7XPL - chains A and H of the 8 polymer chains in the assembly; structure by X-ray diffraction, 2.21 A resolution.

# Chain A
Name: C/D box methylation guide ribonucleoprotein complex aNOP56 subunit
Source organism: Saccharolobus solfataricus
UniProt: A0A0E3MJI1 (A0A0E3MJI1_SACSO); residue numbers follow UniProt; this construct covers 1-379
Chain sequence (388 residues; numbered 1 to 388; the number before each row is that of its first residue):
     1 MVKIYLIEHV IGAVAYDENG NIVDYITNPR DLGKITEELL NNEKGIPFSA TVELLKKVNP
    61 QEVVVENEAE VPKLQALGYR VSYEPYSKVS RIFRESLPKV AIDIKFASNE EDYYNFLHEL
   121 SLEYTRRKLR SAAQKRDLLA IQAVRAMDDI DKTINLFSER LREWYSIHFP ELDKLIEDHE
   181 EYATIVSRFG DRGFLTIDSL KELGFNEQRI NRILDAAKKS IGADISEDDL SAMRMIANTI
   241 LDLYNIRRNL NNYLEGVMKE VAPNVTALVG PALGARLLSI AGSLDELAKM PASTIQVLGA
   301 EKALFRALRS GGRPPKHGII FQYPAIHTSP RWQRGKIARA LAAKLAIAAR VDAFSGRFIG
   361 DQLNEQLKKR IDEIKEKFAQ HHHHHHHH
Unresolved in the structure: 1-2, 378-388
Differences from the reference sequence: conflict Val-2 (Met in A0A0E3MJI1); expression tag (380-388)

# Chain H
Molecule: BMG3 RNA strand B
Sequence (29 nucleotides; row label = number of the first residue in the row):
     1 GGGCGAUGGA ACACUCAUGG UAGACUCCC
Unresolved in the structure: 1-2, 28-29

# Interface between chain A and chain H
Pairs across the interface - 39 pairs, chain A then chain H:
  Lys-152(A) with A13(H), hydrogen bond to the phosphate; C14(H), salt bridge to the phosphate
  Leu-156(A) with U15(H), sugar contact
  Glu-159(A) with C14(H), base contact; U15(H), sugar contact
  Arg-160(A) with U15(H), phosphate contact; C16(H), salt bridge to the phosphate
  Glu-163(A) with C16(H), sugar contact
  Gln-296(A) with G9(H), hydrogen bond to the base
  Gly-299(A) with A11(H), hydrogen bond to the sugar; C12(H), sugar contact
  Ala-300(A) with A11(H), phosphate contact; C12(H), phosphate contact
  Lys-302(A) with C12(H), salt bridge to the phosphate
  Ala-303(A) with A10(H), sugar contact; A11(H), phosphate contact; C12(H), hydrogen bond to the phosphate
  Arg-306(A) with A10(H), hydrogen bond to the base
  Arg-313(A) with G9(H), sugar contact; A10(H), base contact
  Pro-314(A) with G8(H), base contact; G9(H), hydrogen bond to the sugar; A10(H), sugar contact
  Pro-315(A) with G9(H), hydrogen bond to the base; A10(H), sugar contact; A11(H), phosphate contact
  Lys-316(A) with G9(H), base contact; A10(H), salt bridge to the phosphate; A11(H), salt bridge to the phosphate
  His-317(A) with A11(H), hydrogen bond to the sugar
  Gly-318(A) with A11(H), sugar contact
  Phe-321(A) with A11(H), stacking on the base
  Arg-331(A) with A10(H), salt bridge to the phosphate
  Gly-335(A) with G9(H), base contact
  Lys-336(A) with G8(H), salt bridge to the phosphate
  Arg-339(A) with U7(H), salt bridge to the phosphate; G8(H), salt bridge to the phosphate; G9(H), hydrogen bond to the base
  Arg-370(A) with U7(H), salt bridge to the phosphate
Also at the interface, not in a pair above, chain A (26 interface residues in all): Asn-155, Glu-301, Ile-319

# Overview
The interface between chain A and chain H involves 26 residues on one side and 10 on the other, with 9
hydrogen bonds, 10 salt bridges and 1 aromatic stacking contact. Polar pairs include Gln-296(A)/G9(H),
Arg-306(A)/A10(H) and Pro-315(A)/G9(H).
Here chain A is C/D box methylation guide ribonucleoprotein complex aNOP56 subunit (Saccharolobus
solfataricus) and chain H is BMG3 RNA strand B. Entry 7XPL (Crystal structure of a C/D-free RNA-guided RNA
2'-O-methyltransferase) was determined by X-ray diffraction.
